Entry 4K88 (X-ray diffraction, 2.62 A resolution); this record covers chain A.

# Chain A
Molecule: Proline--tRNA ligase
Organism: Homo sapiens
Notes: EC 6.1.1.15
UniProtKB: P07814 (SYEP_HUMAN); residues 0-512 here correspond to UniProt positions 1000-1512 (UniProt number = residue number + 1000)
Chain sequence (535 residues; numbered -22 to 512; the number before each row is that of its first residue; numbers below 1 keep their minus sign (Met-22 is residue -22)):
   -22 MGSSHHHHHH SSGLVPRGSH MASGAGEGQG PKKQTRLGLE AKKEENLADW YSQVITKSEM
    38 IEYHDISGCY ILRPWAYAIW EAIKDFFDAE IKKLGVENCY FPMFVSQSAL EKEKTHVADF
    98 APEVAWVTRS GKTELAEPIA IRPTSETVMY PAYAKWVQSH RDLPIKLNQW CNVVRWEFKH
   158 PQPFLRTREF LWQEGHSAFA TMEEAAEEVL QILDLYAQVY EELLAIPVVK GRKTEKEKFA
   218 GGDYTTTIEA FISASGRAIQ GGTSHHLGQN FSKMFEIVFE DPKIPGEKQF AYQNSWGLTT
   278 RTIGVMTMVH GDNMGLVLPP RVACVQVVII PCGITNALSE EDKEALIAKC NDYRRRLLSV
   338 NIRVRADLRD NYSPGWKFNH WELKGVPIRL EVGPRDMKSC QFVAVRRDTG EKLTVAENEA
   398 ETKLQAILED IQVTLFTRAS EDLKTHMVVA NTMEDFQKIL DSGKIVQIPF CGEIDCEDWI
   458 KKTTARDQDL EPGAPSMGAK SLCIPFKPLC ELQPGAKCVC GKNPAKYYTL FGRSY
Not modelled in the structure: -22 to 15, 466-472
Sequence notes: expression tag (-22 to -1)
Metal / ion sites: Zn2+: Cys453, Cys495, Cys497
Small-molecule neighbours: Halofuginone (HFG; 7-bromo-6-chloro-3-{3-[(2R,3S)-3-hydroxypiperidin-2-yl]-2-oxopropyl}quinazolin-4(3H)-one): Phe97, Glu100, Val101, Pro120, Thr121, Glu123, Arg152, Trp169, Glu171, His173, Phe216, His242, Ser272, Trp273, Gly274
From the paper describing this entry:
  - binding site for Halofuginone: Phe97, Glu100, Val101, Pro120, Thr121, Glu123, Arg152, Thr240, His242
  - self-association interface (contacts with another copy of this molecule); pairs are residue here / residue on that copy: Pro99-Gly108 (backbone contact), Val101-Ser107 (backbone contact)
  - mutagenesis - F97A, R152L: abolished catalytic activity
  - mutagenesis - F97W, R152K: increased catalytic activity
  - mutagenesis - F97W, R152K: decreased binding to Halofuginone
  - conformationally variable residues: Phe97

# Summary
Chain A binds Halofuginone. The Zn2+ site is built by Cys453, Cys495 and Cys497. The paper reports a binding
site for Halofuginone at Phe97, Glu100 and Val101 among others; F97A and R152L abolish catalytic activity; 4
substitutions were tested in all.
Chain A is Proline--tRNA ligase (Homo sapiens); the structure, Crystal structure of human prolyl-tRNA
synthetase (halofuginone bound form), was determined by X-ray diffraction together with 4K86 and 4K87 from the
same study.
